8KDC - chains A and D of the 6 polymer chains in the assembly; structure by electron microscopy, 3.30 A resolution.

Chain A:
Molecule: RNA-directed RNA polymerase L
From: Human respirovirus 3
UniProt: O89238 (O89238_9MONO); residues -24 to 2233 here correspond to UniProt positions 1-2258 (UniProt number = residue number + 25)
Sequence (2266 residues; row label = number of the first residue in the row; numbers below 1 keep their minus sign (Met-24 is residue -24)):
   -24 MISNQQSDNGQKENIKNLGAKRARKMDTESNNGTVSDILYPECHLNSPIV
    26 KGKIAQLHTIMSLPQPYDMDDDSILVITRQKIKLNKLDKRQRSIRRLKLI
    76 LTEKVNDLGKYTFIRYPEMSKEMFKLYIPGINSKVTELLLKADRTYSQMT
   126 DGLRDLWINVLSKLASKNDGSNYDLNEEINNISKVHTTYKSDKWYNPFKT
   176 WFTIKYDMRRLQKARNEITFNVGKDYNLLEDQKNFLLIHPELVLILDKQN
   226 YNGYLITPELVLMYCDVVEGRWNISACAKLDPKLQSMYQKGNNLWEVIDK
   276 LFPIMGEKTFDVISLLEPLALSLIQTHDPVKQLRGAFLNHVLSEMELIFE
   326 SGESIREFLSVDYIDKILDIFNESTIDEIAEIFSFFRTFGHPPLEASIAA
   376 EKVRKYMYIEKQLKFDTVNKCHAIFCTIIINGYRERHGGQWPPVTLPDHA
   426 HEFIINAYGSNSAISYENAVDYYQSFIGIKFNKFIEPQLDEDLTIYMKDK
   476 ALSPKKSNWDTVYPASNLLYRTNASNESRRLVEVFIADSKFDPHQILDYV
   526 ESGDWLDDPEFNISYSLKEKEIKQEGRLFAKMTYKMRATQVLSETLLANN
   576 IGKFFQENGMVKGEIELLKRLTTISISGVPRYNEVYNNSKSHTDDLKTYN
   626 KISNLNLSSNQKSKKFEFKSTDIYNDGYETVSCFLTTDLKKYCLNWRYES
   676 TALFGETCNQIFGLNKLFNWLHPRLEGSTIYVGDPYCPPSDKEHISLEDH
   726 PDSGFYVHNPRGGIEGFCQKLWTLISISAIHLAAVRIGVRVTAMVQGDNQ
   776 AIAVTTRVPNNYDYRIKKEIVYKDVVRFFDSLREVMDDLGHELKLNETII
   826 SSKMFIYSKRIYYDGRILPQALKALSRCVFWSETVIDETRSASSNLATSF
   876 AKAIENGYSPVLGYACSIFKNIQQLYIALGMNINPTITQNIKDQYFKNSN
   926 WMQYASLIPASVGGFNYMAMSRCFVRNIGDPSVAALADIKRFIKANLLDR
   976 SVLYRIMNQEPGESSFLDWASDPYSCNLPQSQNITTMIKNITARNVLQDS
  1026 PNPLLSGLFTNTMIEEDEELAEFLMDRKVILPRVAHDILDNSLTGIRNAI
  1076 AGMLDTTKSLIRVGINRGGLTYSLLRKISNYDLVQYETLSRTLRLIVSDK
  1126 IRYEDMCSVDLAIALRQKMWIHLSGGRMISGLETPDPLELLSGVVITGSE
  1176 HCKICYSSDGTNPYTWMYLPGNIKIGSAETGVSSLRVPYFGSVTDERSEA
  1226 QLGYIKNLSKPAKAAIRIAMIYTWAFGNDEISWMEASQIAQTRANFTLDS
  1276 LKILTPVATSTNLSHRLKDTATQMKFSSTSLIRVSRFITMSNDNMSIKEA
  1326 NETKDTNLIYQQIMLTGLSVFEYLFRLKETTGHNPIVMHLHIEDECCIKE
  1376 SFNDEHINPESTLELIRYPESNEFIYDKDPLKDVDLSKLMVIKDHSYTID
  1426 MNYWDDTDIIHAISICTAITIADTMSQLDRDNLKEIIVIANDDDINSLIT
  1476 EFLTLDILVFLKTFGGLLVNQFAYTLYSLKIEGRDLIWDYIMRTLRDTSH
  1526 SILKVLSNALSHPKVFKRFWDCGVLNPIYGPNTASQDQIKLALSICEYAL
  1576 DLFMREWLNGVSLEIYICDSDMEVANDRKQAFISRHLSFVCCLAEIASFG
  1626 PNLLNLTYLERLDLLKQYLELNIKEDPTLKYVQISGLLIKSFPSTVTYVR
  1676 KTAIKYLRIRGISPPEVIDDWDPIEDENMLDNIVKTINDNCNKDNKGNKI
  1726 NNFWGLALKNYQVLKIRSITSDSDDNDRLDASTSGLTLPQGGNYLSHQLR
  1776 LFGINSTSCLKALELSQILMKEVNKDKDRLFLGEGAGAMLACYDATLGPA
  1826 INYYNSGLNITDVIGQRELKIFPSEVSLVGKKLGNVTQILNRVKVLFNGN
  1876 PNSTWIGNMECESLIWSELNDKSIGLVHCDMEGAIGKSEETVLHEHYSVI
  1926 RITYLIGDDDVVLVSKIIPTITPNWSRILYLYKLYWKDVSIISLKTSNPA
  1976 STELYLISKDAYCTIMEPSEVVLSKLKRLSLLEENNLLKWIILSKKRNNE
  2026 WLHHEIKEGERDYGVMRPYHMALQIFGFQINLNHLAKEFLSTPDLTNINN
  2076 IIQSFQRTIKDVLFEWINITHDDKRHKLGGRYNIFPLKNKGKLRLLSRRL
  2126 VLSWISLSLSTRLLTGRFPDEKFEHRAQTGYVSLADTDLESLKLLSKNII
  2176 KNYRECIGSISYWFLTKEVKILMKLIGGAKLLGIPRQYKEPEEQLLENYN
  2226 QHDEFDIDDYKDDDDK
Disordered / not traced: -24 to 9, 610-637, 1292-1299, 1693-1706, 1745-1762, 2095-2113, 2211-2241
Differences from the reference sequence: expression tag (2234-2241)
Ion coordination: Mg2+ near Asp773 (its only coordinating residue here); Zn2+ site 1: Cys1132, Glu1164, Cys1371, Cys1372; Zn2+ site 2: Cys1177, Cys1180, His1364, His1366
What the authors report for this chain:
  - Mg2+ coordination: Asp773
  - catalytic residues: Gly772 to Asn774 (by similarity / conservation)
  - mutagenesis - Q387G/L388G/K389G, F641G/F643G, F643G, R1509A/D1510A/W1513A: abolished catalytic activity
  - mutagenesis - F641G, R736A, W1513A, D1576A: decreased catalytic activity
  - mutagenesis - Q387G/L388G/K389G: decreased expression

Chain D:
Molecule: Phosphoprotein
From: Human respirovirus 3
UniProt: O89234 (O89234_9MONO); residue numbers follow UniProt; this construct covers 1-603
Sequence (609 residues; row label = number of the first residue in the row):
     1 MESDAKNYQIMDSWEEESRDKSTNISSALNIIEFILSTDPQEDLSENDTI
    51 NTRTQQLSATIYQPKIKPTETSEKDSGSTDKNRQSGSSHECTTEAKDRTI
   101 DQETVQRGPGRRSSSDSRAETVVSGGISRSITNSKNGTQNTEDIDLNEIR
   151 KMDKDSIEGKVRQSADVPSEISGSDVIFTTEQSRNSDHGRSLESISTPDT
   201 RSISVVTAATPDDEEEILMKNSRTKKSSSIHQEDDKRIKKGGKGKDWFKK
   251 SKDTDNQIPTSDYRSTSKGQKKISKTTTINTDTKGQTEIQTESSGTQSSS
   301 WNLTIDNNTDRTEQTNTTPPTTTSGSTYTKESIRTNSGSKPKTQKTNGKE
   351 RKDTEESNRFTERAITLLQNLGVIQSTSKLDLYQDKRVVCVANVLNNVDT
   401 ASKIDFLAGLVIGVSMDNDTKLTQIQNEMLNLKADLKKMDESHRRLIENQ
   451 REQLSLITSLISNLKIMTERGGKKDQNESNERVSMIKTKLKEEKIKKTRF
   501 DPLMETQGIDKNIPDLYRHAGNTLENDVQVKSEILSSYNESNATRLIPKK
   551 VSSTMRSLVAVISNSNLSQSTKQSYINELKHCKNDEEVSELMDMFNEDVN
   601 NCQHHHHHH
Disordered / not traced: 1-434, 476-609
Differences from the reference sequence: expression tag (604-609)

How chain A and chain D interact:
Pairs across the interface (29):
  Tyr383(A) - Arg470(D)
  Tyr383(A) - Gly471(D)
  Tyr383(A) - Gly472(D)
  Glu385(A) - Thr468(D)
  Glu385(A) - Arg470(D)
  Lys386(A) - Ile466(D)
  Lys386(A) - Met467(D)
  Lys386(A) - Thr468(D)  hydrogen bond (backbone-backbone)
  Gln387(A) - Lys465(D)
  Gln387(A) - Ile466(D)
  Gln387(A) - Met467(D)
  Leu388(A) - Leu464(D)
  Leu388(A) - Lys465(D)
  Leu388(A) - Ile466(D)  hydrogen bond (backbone-backbone)
  Lys389(A) - Lys465(D)
  Phe390(A) - Ser462(D)
  Phe390(A) - Leu464(D)  hydrogen bond (backbone-backbone)
  Asp391(A) - Ser462(D)
  Glu674(A) - Ile466(D)
  Glu674(A) - Thr468(D)
  Glu723(A) - Lys473(D)  hydrogen bond (backbone-side chain)
  His725(A) - Lys473(D)
  His733(A) - Gly472(D)  hydrogen bond (backbone-backbone)
  His733(A) - Lys473(D)
  Asn734(A) - Gly471(D)
  Asn734(A) - Gly472(D)  hydrogen bond (side chain-backbone)
  Asn734(A) - Lys474(D)
  Arg736(A) - Glu469(D)  salt bridge
  Arg736(A) - Gly471(D)
Interface residues without a listed pair, chain A (17 interface residues in all): Arg672, Pro726, Asp727
Interface residues without a listed pair, chain D (14 interface residues in all): Ile461, Asn463

In short:
17 residues of chain A and 14 residues of chain D are in contact; the contacts include 6 hydrogen bonds and 1
salt bridge. Polar pairs include Arg736(A)-Glu469(D), Glu723(A)-Lys473(D) and Asn734(A)-Gly472(D). The paper
reports the catalytic residue Gly772(A); Q387G/L388G/K389G, F641G/F643G and F643G of chain A, among others,
abolish catalytic activity; 8 substitutions were tested in all.
Chain A is RNA-directed RNA polymerase L and chain D is Phosphoprotein, both from Human respirovirus 3; the
structure, Cryo-EM structure of the human parainfluenza virus hPIV3 L-P polymerase in monomeric form, was
determined by electron microscopy, deposited together with 8KDB.
